7V90 - chains D and J of the 10 polymer chains in the assembly; structure by electron microscopy, 3.50 A resolution.

== Chain D ==
Molecule: Histone H2B type 1-K
Source organism: Homo sapiens
Reference sequence: O60814 (H2B1K_HUMAN); residues 24-122 here correspond to UniProt positions 28-126 (UniProt number = residue number + 4)
Chain sequence (99 residues; each row starts with the number of its first residue):
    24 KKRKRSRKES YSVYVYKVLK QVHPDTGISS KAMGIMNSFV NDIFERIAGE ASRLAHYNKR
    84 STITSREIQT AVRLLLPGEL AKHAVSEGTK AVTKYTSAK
UniProt features mapped onto this chain:
  - modified residue: Lys31 (N6-(2-hydroxyisobutyryl)lysine), Glu32 (PolyADP-ribosyl glutamic acid), Ser33 (Phosphoserine), Lys40 (N6-(2-hydroxyisobutyryl)lysine), Lys43 (N6-(2-hydroxyisobutyryl)lysine), Lys54 (N6,N6-dimethyllysine), Arg76 (Dimethylated arginine), Lys82 (N6,N6,N6-trimethyllysine), Arg83 (Omega-N-methylarginine), Arg89 (Omega-N-methylarginine), Lys105 (N6-(2-hydroxyisobutyryl)lysine), Thr112 (Phosphothreonine), Lys113 (N6-(2-hydroxyisobutyryl)lysine), Lys117 (N6-(2-hydroxyisobutyryl)lysine)
  - glycosylation: Ser109 (O-linked (GlcNAc) serine)
  - cross-link (Glycyl lysine isopeptide (Lys-Gly)): Lys31 (interchain with G-Cter in ubiquitin), Lys117 (interchain with G-Cter in ubiquitin)

== Chain J ==
Molecule: 145-nt DNA strand
Source organism: Homo sapiens
Sequence (145 nucleotides; numbered -72 to 72; the number before each row is that of its first residue; numbers below 1 keep their minus sign (DC-72 is residue -72)):
   -72 CTAACCCTAA CCCTAACCCT AACCCTAACC CTAACCCTAA CCCTAACCCT AACCCTAACC
   -12 CTAACCCTAA CCCTAACCCT AACCCTAACC CTAACCCTAA CCCTAACCCT AACCCTAACC
    48 CTAACCCTAA CCCTAACCCT AACCC

== Chain D / chain J interface ==
Contacting residue pairs - 11 pairs, chain D then chain J:
  Lys24(D) - DA-27(J)  sugar contact
  Lys25(D) - DA-27(J)  sugar contact
  Arg28(D) - DA50(J)  hydrogen bond to the phosphate
  Arg28(D) - DA51(J)  salt bridge to the phosphate
  Arg30(D) - DT49(J)  hydrogen bond to the sugar
  Arg30(D) - DA50(J)  phosphate contact
  Lys31(D) - DT49(J)  sugar contact
  Lys31(D) - DA50(J)  phosphate contact
  Glu32(D) - DT49(J)  phosphate contact
  Ser33(D) - DT49(J)  hydrogen bond to the phosphate
  Tyr37(D) - DC48(J)  hydrogen bond to the phosphate
Interface residues without a listed pair, chain D (9 interface residues in all): Ser29

== Summary ==
Chain D and chain J form an interface of 9 and 5 residues respectively; the contacts include 4 hydrogen bonds
and 1 salt bridge. Polar contacts include Arg30(D)-DT49(J), Arg28(D)-DA50(J) and Ser33(D)-DT49(J).
Here chain D is Histone H2B type 1-K and chain J is a 145-nt DNA strand, both from Homo sapiens. Entry 7V90
(Telomeric mononucleosome) was determined by electron microscopy, deposited together with 7V96, 7V9C, 7V9J,
7V9K, 7V9S and 7VA4.
